2WU2 - chains C and D of the 4 polymer chains in the assembly; structure by X-ray diffraction, 2.50 A resolution.

# Chain C
Name: Succinate dehydrogenase cytochrome B556 subunit
Source organism: Escherichia coli
Notes: EC 1.3.5.1
UniProt: P69054 (DHSC_ECOLI); residues 1-129 here = UniProt positions 1-129
Sequence (129 residues; row label = number of the first residue in the row):
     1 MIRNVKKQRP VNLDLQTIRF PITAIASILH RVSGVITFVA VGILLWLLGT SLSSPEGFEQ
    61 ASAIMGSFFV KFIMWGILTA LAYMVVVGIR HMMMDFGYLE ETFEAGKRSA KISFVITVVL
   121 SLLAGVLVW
Unresolved in the structure: 1-7
Sequence notes: engineered mutation Met84 (His in P69054)
Ion coordination: heme Fe: Met84 (shared with His71(D) of chain D)
Ligand contacts:
  - carboxin (CBE; 2-methyl-N-phenyl-5,6-dihydro-1,4-oxathiine-3-carboxamide): Leu15, Phe20, Ser27, Ile28, Arg31
  - heme (HEM): His30, Arg31, Gly34, Val35, Thr37, Phe38, Val41, Met84, Val85, Gly88, Ile89, His91, Met92

# Chain D
Name: Succinate dehydrogenase hydrophobic membrane anchor protein subunit
Source organism: Escherichia coli
Notes: EC 1.3.5.1
UniProt: P0AC44 (DHSD_ECOLI); residue numbers follow UniProt; this construct covers 1-115
Sequence (115 residues; each row starts with the number of its first residue):
     1 MVSNASALGR NGVHDFILVR ATAIVLTLYI IYMVGFFATS GELTYEVWIG FFASAFTKVF
    61 TLLALFSILI HAWIGMWQVL TDYVKPLALR LMLQLVIVVA LVVYVIYGFV VVWGV
Unresolved in the structure: 1-10
Ion coordination: heme Fe: His71 (shared with Met84(C) of chain C)
Ligand contacts: heme (HEM): Val19, Arg20, Ala23, Leu26, Thr27, Ile30, Ile68, His71, Ala72, Gly75, Met76, Val79
Swiss-Prot annotation at these positions:
  - binding site (heme): His71
  - binding site (a ubiquinone): Tyr83

# Chain C / chain D interface
Contacting residue pairs (32; chain C residue first):
  Arg31(C) - Gln78(D)
  Arg31(C) - Val79(D)
  Arg31(C) - Asp82(D)  salt bridge
  Arg31(C) - Tyr83(D)  hydrogen bond
  Phe38(C) - Ile97(D)  hydrophobic
  Phe38(C) - Leu101(D)  hydrophobic
  Phe38(C) - Tyr104(D)  hydrogen bond (backbone-side chain)
  Val39(C) - Tyr104(D)
  Val41(C) - Tyr104(D)  hydrophobic
  Gly42(C) - Tyr104(D)  hydrogen bond (backbone-side chain)
  Leu45(C) - Tyr104(D)
  Leu45(C) - Tyr107(D)
  Leu48(C) - Trp48(D)  hydrophobic
  Leu48(C) - Phe52(D)  hydrophobic
  Gly49(C) - Tyr107(D)
  Gly49(C) - Val111(D)
  Ser51(C) - Trp48(D)  hydrogen bond
  Leu52(C) - Trp48(D)
  Leu52(C) - Ile49(D)
  Leu52(C) - Phe52(D)  hydrophobic
  Leu52(C) - Val111(D)  hydrophobic
  Ser54(C) - Tyr45(D)
  Pro55(C) - Tyr45(D)
  Phe58(C) - Leu43(D)
  Phe58(C) - Thr44(D)
  Phe58(C) - Tyr45(D)  hydrophobic
  Phe58(C) - Trp48(D)
  Val85(C) - Ile30(D)  hydrophobic
  Met92(C) - Arg20(D)
  Met92(C) - Ile24(D)  hydrophobic
  Asp95(C) - Phe16(D)
  Asp95(C) - Arg20(D)  salt bridge
Also at the interface, not in a pair above, chain C (22 interface residues in all): Ile28, Val35, Trp46, Leu81, Met84, His91
Also at the interface, not in a pair above, chain D (27 interface residues in all): Ala23, Leu65, Ile68, His71, Ala72, Met76, Ala100, Val115

# Overview
The interface between chain C and chain D involves 22 residues on one side and 27 on the other; the contacts
include 4 hydrogen bonds and 2 salt bridges. Polar pairs include Arg31(C)-Asp82(D), Asp95(C)-Arg20(D) and
Arg31(C)-Tyr83(D). Heme is bound between chain C and chain D.
Chain C is Succinate dehydrogenase cytochrome B556 subunit and chain D is Succinate dehydrogenase hydrophobic
membrane anchor protein subunit, both from Escherichia coli; the structure, Crystal structure of the E. coli
succinate:quinone oxidoreductase (SQR) SdhC His84Met mutant, was determined by X-ray diffraction.
